Entry 2FR4 (X-ray diffraction, 1.95 A resolution); this record covers chains M and B of the 3 polymer chains in the assembly.

== Chain M ==
Molecule: 10-nt DNA strand
Sequence (10 nucleotides; row label = number of the first residue in the row):
     5 CTGCCTTCAG

== Chain B ==
Molecule: antibody heavy chain FAB
Source organism: Mus musculus
Notes: fragment: antigen-binding fragment; antibody fragment or engineered binder
Chain sequence (230 residues; row label = number of the first residue in the row; a row labelled like 82A-82C holds insertion residues (82A, then the next letters in order)):
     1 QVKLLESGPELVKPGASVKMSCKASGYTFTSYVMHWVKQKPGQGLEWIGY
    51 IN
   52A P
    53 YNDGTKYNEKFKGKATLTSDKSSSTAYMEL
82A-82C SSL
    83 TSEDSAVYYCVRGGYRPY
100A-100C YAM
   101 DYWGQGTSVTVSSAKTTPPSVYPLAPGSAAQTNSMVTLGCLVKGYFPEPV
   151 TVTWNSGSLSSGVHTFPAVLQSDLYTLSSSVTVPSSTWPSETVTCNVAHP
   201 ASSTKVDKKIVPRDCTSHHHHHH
Not modelled in the structure: 128-133, 214-223
Disulfide bonds: Cys-22/Cys-92, Cys-140/Cys-195
Differences from the reference sequence: cloning artifact (1-4); expression tag (218-223)

== Interface between chain M and chain B ==
Contacting residue pairs (10):
  DG7(M) with Lys-58(B), salt bridge to the phosphate
  DC9(M) with Tyr-100(B), hydrogen bond to the base
  DT10(M) with Tyr-100(B), hydrogen bond to the base; Tyr-100A(B), sugar contact
  DT11(M) with Tyr-100A(B), stacking on the base; Ala-100B(B), hydrogen bond to the base
  DA13(M) with Tyr-32(B), base contact; Tyr-97(B), stacking on the base; Tyr-100A(B), base contact
  DG14(M) with Arg-98(B), hydrogen bond to the sugar

== Overview ==
The interface between chain M and chain B involves 6 residues on one side and 7 on the other, with 4 hydrogen
bonds, 1 salt bridge and 2 aromatic stacking contacts. Polar pairs include DC9(M)/Tyr-100(B),
DT10(M)/Tyr-100(B) and DT11(M)/Ala-100B(B).
Here chain M is a 10-nt DNA strand and chain B is antibody heavy chain FAB (Mus musculus). Entry 2FR4
(Structure of Fab DNA-1 complexed with a stem-loop DNA ligand) was determined by X-ray diffraction.
